PDB entry 9KNG | X-ray diffraction, 1.50 A resolution | chains A and C

Chain A:
Name: Estrogen-related receptor gamma
Source organism: Homo sapiens
Reference sequence: P62508 (ERR3_HUMAN); numbering as in UniProt (aligned over 229-458)
Amino-acid sequence (251 residues; numbered 208 to 458; the number before each row is that of its first residue):
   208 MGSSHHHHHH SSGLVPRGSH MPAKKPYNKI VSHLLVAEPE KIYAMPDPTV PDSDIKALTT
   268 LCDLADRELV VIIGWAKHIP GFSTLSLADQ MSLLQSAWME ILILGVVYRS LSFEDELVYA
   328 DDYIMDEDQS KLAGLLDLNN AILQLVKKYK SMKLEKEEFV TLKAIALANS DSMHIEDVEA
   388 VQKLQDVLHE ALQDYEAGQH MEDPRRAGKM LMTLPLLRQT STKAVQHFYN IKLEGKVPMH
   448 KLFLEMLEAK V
Unresolved in the structure: 208-233, 458
Construct notes: initiating methionine (208); expression tag (209-228)
Residues lining bound ligands: 6-methyl-1,3-benzothiazole-2,4-diamine (A1EGD): L268, C269, L271, A272, E275, M306, L309, I310, V313, R316, Y326, L345, I349, A431, F435

Chain C:
Name: Nuclear receptor-interacting protein 1
Source organism: Homo sapiens
Reference sequence: P48552 (NRIP1_HUMAN); numbering as in UniProt (aligned over 376-390)
Amino-acid sequence (15 residues; each row starts with the number of its first residue):
   376 NNSLLLHLLK SQTIP
Unresolved in the structure: 376-377, 387-390
UniProt features mapped onto this chain:
  - motif: L380 to L384 (LXXLL motif 5)
  - modified residue: S378 (Phosphoserine)

Chain A / chain C interface:
Residue-residue contacts - 19 pairs, chain A then chain C:
  I280(A) - L380(C)  hydrophobic
  I280(A) - L383(C)  hydrophobic
  I280(A) - L384(C)  hydrophobic
  K284(A) - L383(C)  hydrogen bond (side chain-backbone)
  K284(A) - L384(C)  hydrogen bond (side chain-backbone)
  K284(A) - S386(C)  hydrogen bond (side chain-backbone)
  L294(A) - L384(C)  hydrophobic
  L294(A) - K385(C)
  Q297(A) - L384(C)
  M298(A) - L380(C)  hydrophobic
  M298(A) - L381(C)  hydrophobic
  M298(A) - L384(C)  hydrophobic
  L301(A) - L384(C)  hydrophobic
  Q302(A) - L380(C)
  L449(A) - L383(C)  hydrophobic
  E452(A) - S378(C)  hydrogen bond
  E452(A) - L379(C)  hydrogen bond (side chain-backbone)
  E452(A) - L380(C)  hydrogen bond (side chain-backbone)
  M453(A) - L380(C)  hydrophobic
Other interface residues (no listed pair), chain A (13 interface residues in all): V277, F289, K448

Summary:
Chain A and chain C form an interface of 13 and 8 residues respectively, with 6 hydrogen bonds. Polar pairs
include K284(A)-L383(C), K284(A)-L384(C) and K284(A)-S386(C). Chain A binds
6-methyl-1,3-benzothiazole-2,4-diamine.
Chain A is Estrogen-related receptor gamma and chain C is Nuclear receptor-interacting protein 1, both from
Homo sapiens; the structure, Crystal structure of human ERRg LBD in complex with 4034496, was determined by
X-ray diffraction, deposited together with 9KNC, 9KND, 9KNE and 9KNF.
